PDB entry 8IED | electron microscopy, 3.33 A resolution | chains C and N of the 6 polymer chains in the assembly

# Chain C
Protein: Guanine nucleotide-binding protein G(o) subunit alpha
From: Homo sapiens
UniProtKB: P09471 (GNAO_HUMAN); aligned to UniProt positions 182-344 over residues 66-228 (the alignment contains insertions or deletions, so no single offset holds)
Sequence (228 residues; each row starts with the number of its first residue):
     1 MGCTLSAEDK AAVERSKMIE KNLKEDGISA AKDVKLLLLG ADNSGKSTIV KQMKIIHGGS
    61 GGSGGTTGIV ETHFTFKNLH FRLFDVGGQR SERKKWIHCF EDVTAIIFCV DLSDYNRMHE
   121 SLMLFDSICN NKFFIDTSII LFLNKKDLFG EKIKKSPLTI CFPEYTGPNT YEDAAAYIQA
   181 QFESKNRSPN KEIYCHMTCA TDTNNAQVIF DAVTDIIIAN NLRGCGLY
Not modelled in the structure: 1-3, 57-66
Sequence notes: linker (57-65); conflict Asp111 (Ala227 in P09471), Asp114 (Gly230 in P09471), Ala206 (Ile332 in P09471), Ile209 (Val335 in P09471)
Swiss-Prot annotation at these positions:
  - region: Phe81 to Arg90 (G3 motif)
  - binding site (Mg(2+)): Thr66
  - modified residue: Gln89 (5-glutamyl histamine)

# Chain N
Protein: Single-chain variable fragment scFv16
From: Mus musculus
Notes: antibody fragment or engineered binder
Sequence (259 residues; row label = number of the first residue in the row; note: 4 numbers in that range are skipped by the numbering (no residue carries them; nothing is unmodelled there); a row labelled like 120A-120P holds insertion residues (120A, then the next letters in order)):
     1 DVQLVESGGG LVQPGGSRKL SCSASGFAFS SFGMHWVRQA PEKGLEWVAY ISSGSGTIYY
    61 ADTVKGRFTI SRDDPKNTLF LQMTSLTSED TAMYYCVRSI YYYGSSPFDF WGQGTTLTVS
120A-120P SGGGGSGGGGSGGGGS
   125 DIVMTQATSS VPVIPGESVS ISCRSSKSLL HSNGNTYLYW FLQRPGQSPQ LLIYRMSNLA
   185 SGVPDRFSGS GSGTAFTLTI SRLEAEDVGV YYCMQHLEYP LTFGAGTKLE LKAAAHHHHH
   245 HHH
Not modelled in the structure: 1, 120A-120P, 236-247
Disulfides: Cys147-Cys217

# How chain C and chain N interact
Contacting residue pairs (26; chain C residue first):
  Thr4(C) - His155(N)  hydrogen bond (backbone-side chain)
  Thr4(C) - Ser156(N)  hydrogen bond
  Leu5(C) - His155(N)  hydrogen bond (backbone-side chain)
  Ser6(C) - His155(N)
  Ser6(C) - Asn157(N)
  Ser6(C) - Tyr161(N)  hydrogen bond
  Ala7(C) - His220(N)
  Ala7(C) - Leu221(N)
  Glu8(C) - Tyr101(N)
  Glu8(C) - Ser105(N)
  Glu8(C) - Pro107(N)
  Glu8(C) - Tyr161(N)
  Glu8(C) - Tyr163(N)  hydrogen bond
  Glu8(C) - Arg179(N)  salt bridge
  Glu8(C) - His220(N)
  Asp9(C) - Asn157(N)  hydrogen bond
  Ala11(C) - Tyr101(N)  hydrophobic
  Ala12(C) - Tyr101(N)
  Glu14(C) - Ser52(N)  hydrogen bond
  Glu14(C) - Ser53(N)
  Glu14(C) - Gly56(N)
  Glu14(C) - Thr57(N)  hydrogen bond
  Arg15(C) - Ser31(N)
  Arg15(C) - Ile100(N)
  Arg15(C) - Tyr101(N)
  Met18(C) - Ser53(N)
Interface residues without a listed pair, chain N (20 interface residues in all): Gly54, Tyr102, Tyr223

# Overview
11 residues of chain C and 20 residues of chain N are in contact, with 8 hydrogen bonds and 1 salt bridge.
Polar contacts include Glu8(C)-Arg179(N), Thr4(C)-His155(N) and Thr4(C)-Ser156(N). Curated annotation
(UniProt) lists Mg2+-binding residue Thr66(C) on chain C.
Chain C is Guanine nucleotide-binding protein G(o) subunit alpha (Homo sapiens) and chain N is Single-chain
variable fragment scFv16 (Mus musculus); the structure, Cryo-EM structure of GPR156-miniGo-scFv16 complex, was
determined by electron microscopy together with 8IEB, 8IEC, 8IEI, 8IEP and 8IEQ from the same study.
